PDB entry 7P56 | X-ray diffraction, 1.74 A resolution | chains A and B

== Chain A (and B) ==
Molecule: Variant surface glycoprotein MITAT 1.2
From: Trypanosoma brucei brucei
Notes: chain B of this document is another copy of the same molecule, construct and numbering; everything in this record applies to it too
Reference sequence: P26332 (VSM2_TRYBB); numbering as in UniProt (aligned over 1-476)
Chain sequence (476 residues; row label = number of the first residue in the row):
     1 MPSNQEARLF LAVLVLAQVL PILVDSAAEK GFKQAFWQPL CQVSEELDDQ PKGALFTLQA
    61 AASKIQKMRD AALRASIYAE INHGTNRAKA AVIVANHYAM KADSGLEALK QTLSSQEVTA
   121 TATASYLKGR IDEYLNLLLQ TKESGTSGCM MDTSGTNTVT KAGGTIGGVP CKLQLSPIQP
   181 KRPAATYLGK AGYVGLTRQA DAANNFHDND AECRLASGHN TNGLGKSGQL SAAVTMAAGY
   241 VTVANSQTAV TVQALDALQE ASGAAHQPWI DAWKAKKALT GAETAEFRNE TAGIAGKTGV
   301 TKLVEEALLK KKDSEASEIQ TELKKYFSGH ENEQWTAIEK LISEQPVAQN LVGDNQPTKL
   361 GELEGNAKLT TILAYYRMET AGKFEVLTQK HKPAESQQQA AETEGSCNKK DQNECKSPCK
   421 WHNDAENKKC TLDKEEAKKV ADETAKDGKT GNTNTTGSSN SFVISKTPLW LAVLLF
Unresolved in the structure: 1-26, 310-319, 355, 384-476 (chain B: 1-26, 309-321, 348-357, 384-476)
Disulfide bonds: Cys-41/Cys-171, Cys-149/Cys-213
Glycans and other covalent adducts: glycan linked to Asn-289
Bound ions: Ca2+: Gly-155, Asp-208, Asn-209, Asp-210
Curated features (UniProtKB/Swiss-Prot):
  - lipidation: Ser-459 (GPI-anchor amidated serine)
  - glycosylation (N-linked (GlcNAc...) asparagine): Asn-289, Asn-454
From the paper describing this entry:
  - Ca2+ coordination: Gly-155, Asp-208, Asn-209, Asp-210

== How chain A and chain B interact ==
Contacting residue pairs (163):
  Pro-51(A) with Val-118(B); Ala-122(B), hydrophobic
  Leu-55(A) with Ser-114(B); Ser-115(B)
  Leu-58(A) with Ser-114(B); Val-118(B), hydrophobic
  Gln-59(A) with Lys-110(B), hydrogen bond (side chain-backbone); Gln-111(B)
  Ala-62(A) with Lys-110(B)
  Ser-63(A) with Lys-110(B), hydrogen bond
  Ile-65(A) with Leu-106(B), hydrophobic
  Gln-66(A) with Leu-106(B); Lys-110(B), hydrogen bond
  Arg-69(A) with Arg-69(B)
  Ser-76(A) with Arg-377(B), hydrogen bond
  Ala-79(A) with Arg-377(B)
  Glu-80(A) with Arg-377(B), salt bridge
  Lys-89(A) with Met-378(B); Ala-381(B)
  Val-92(A) with Ala-374(B); Met-378(B), hydrophobic
  Ile-93(A) with Met-378(B), hydrophobic
  Asn-96(A) with Thr-370(B); Thr-371(B); Ala-374(B)
  Ala-99(A) with Thr-370(B)
  Met-100(A) with Thr-371(B)
  Asp-103(A) with Asn-366(B); Ala-367(B), hydrogen bond (side chain-backbone); Thr-370(B), hydrogen bond
  Leu-106(A) with Ile-65(B), hydrophobic; Gln-66(B)
  Glu-107(A) with Gln-66(B), hydrogen bond
  Leu-109(A) with Leu-109(B), hydrophobic
  Lys-110(A) with Gln-59(B), hydrogen bond (backbone-side chain); Ala-62(B); Ser-63(B); Gln-66(B), hydrogen bond
  Ser-114(A) with Leu-55(B); Leu-58(B)
  Ser-115(A) with Leu-55(B)
  Val-118(A) with Pro-51(B); Leu-58(B), hydrophobic; Thr-121(B)
  Thr-119(A) with Ile-178(B)
  Thr-121(A) with Val-118(B); Thr-121(B); Ala-122(B)
  Ala-122(A) with Pro-51(B), hydrophobic; Thr-121(B); Ser-125(B); Leu-175(B); Ile-178(B), hydrophobic
  Thr-123(A) with Leu-175(B)
  Ser-125(A) with Ala-122(B); Ser-125(B); Tyr-126(B)
  Tyr-126(A) with Ser-125(B); Lys-128(B); Gly-129(B); Asp-132(B), hydrogen bond; Leu-173(B), hydrogen bond (side chain-backbone); Gln-174(B); Leu-175(B), hydrophobic
  Lys-128(A) with Tyr-126(B)
  Gly-129(A) with Tyr-126(B); Gly-129(B); Arg-130(B)
  Arg-130(A) with Gly-129(B); Glu-133(B), salt bridge; Asn-136(B); Leu-173(B)
  Asp-132(A) with Tyr-126(B), hydrogen bond
  Glu-133(A) with Arg-130(B), salt bridge; Glu-133(B); Met-236(B); Ala-237(B), hydrogen bond (side chain-backbone); Ala-238(B), hydrogen bond (side chain-backbone)
  Asn-136(A) with Arg-130(B); Thr-235(B)
  Leu-137(A) with Leu-137(B), hydrophobic; Met-236(B), hydrophobic
  Gln-140(A) with Ala-233(B); Val-234(B); Thr-235(B), hydrogen bond (side chain-backbone)
  Lys-142(A) with Leu-230(B); Ser-231(B), hydrogen bond (backbone-backbone)
  Glu-143(A) with Gly-225(B); Lys-226(B), hydrogen bond (side chain-backbone); Ser-227(B), hydrogen bond (side chain-backbone); Gly-228(B), hydrogen bond (side chain-backbone); Gln-229(B); Ser-231(B), hydrogen bond (backbone-side chain)
  Ser-144(A) with Ser-231(B), hydrogen bond (backbone-side chain)
  Leu-173(A) with Tyr-126(B), hydrogen bond (backbone-side chain); Arg-130(B), hydrogen bond (backbone-side chain)
  Gln-174(A) with Tyr-126(B)
  Leu-175(A) with Ala-122(B); Thr-123(B); Tyr-126(B)
  Ile-178(A) with Thr-119(B); Ala-122(B), hydrophobic
  Glu-212(A) with Lys-226(B); Ser-227(B), hydrogen bond
  Arg-214(A) with Arg-214(B); Gly-223(B); Leu-224(B); Gly-225(B), hydrogen bond (side chain-backbone); Lys-226(B)
  Asn-220(A) with Arg-214(B)
  Thr-221(A) with Lys-226(B), hydrogen bond (backbone-side chain)
  Asn-222(A) with Lys-226(B)
  Gly-223(A) with Arg-214(B)
  Leu-224(A) with Thr-141(B); Arg-214(B); Leu-224(B), hydrophobic
  Gly-225(A) with Glu-143(B); Arg-214(B), hydrogen bond (backbone-side chain)
  Lys-226(A) with Glu-143(B), hydrogen bond (backbone-side chain); Glu-212(B); Arg-214(B); Thr-221(B); Asn-222(B), hydrogen bond
  Ser-227(A) with Glu-143(B), hydrogen bond (backbone-side chain); Glu-212(B), hydrogen bond
  Gly-228(A) with Glu-143(B), hydrogen bond (backbone-side chain)
  Gln-229(A) with Glu-143(B)
  Leu-230(A) with Lys-142(B)
  Ser-231(A) with Lys-142(B), hydrogen bond (backbone-backbone); Glu-143(B), hydrogen bond (side chain-backbone); Ser-144(B), hydrogen bond (side chain-backbone)
  Val-234(A) with Gln-140(B)
  Thr-235(A) with Gln-140(B), hydrogen bond (backbone-side chain)
  Met-236(A) with Glu-133(B); Leu-137(B), hydrophobic
  Ala-237(A) with Glu-133(B), hydrogen bond (backbone-side chain)
  Ala-238(A) with Glu-133(B), hydrogen bond (backbone-side chain)
  Leu-303(A) with Ala-374(B), hydrophobic; Tyr-375(B)
  Glu-306(A) with Tyr-375(B)
  Ala-307(A) with Tyr-375(B), hydrophobic; Met-378(B), hydrophobic
  Asn-366(A) with Asp-103(B)
  Ala-367(A) with Asp-103(B), hydrogen bond (backbone-side chain)
  Thr-370(A) with Asn-96(B); Ala-99(B); Asp-103(B), hydrogen bond
  Thr-371(A) with Asn-96(B); Met-100(B)
  Ala-374(A) with Val-92(B); Asn-96(B); Leu-303(B), hydrophobic
  Tyr-375(A) with Glu-306(B); Ala-307(B), hydrophobic
  Arg-377(A) with Ser-76(B), hydrogen bond; Ala-79(B); Glu-80(B), salt bridge; Val-92(B)
  Met-378(A) with Lys-89(B); Val-92(B), hydrophobic; Ile-93(B), hydrophobic; Ala-307(B), hydrophobic
  Ala-381(A) with Gly-84(B)
Interface residues without a listed pair, chain A (87 interface residues in all): Ala-54, Gly-84, Ala-95, Tyr-134, Thr-141, Leu-215, Ala-233, Leu-308, Gly-382
Interface residues without a listed pair, chain B (87 interface residues in all): Ala-54, Ala-95, Glu-107, Tyr-134, Leu-215, Asn-220, Leu-308

== In short ==
Chain A and chain B each contribute 87 residues to their interface, with 41 hydrogen bonds and 4 salt bridges.
Polar pairs include Glu-80(A)/Arg-377(B), Arg-130(A)/Glu-133(B) and Gln-59(A)/Lys-110(B). Gly-155(A),
Asp-208(A), Asn-209(A) and Asp-210(A) form the Ca2+ site. From the paper: Ca2+ coordination by Gly-155(A),
Asp-208(A) and Asn-209(A) among others.
Chain A and chain B are both Variant surface glycoprotein MITAT 1.2 (Trypanosoma brucei brucei); the
structure, Variant Surface Glycoprotein 2 (VSG2, MiTat1.2, VSG221) Bound to Calcium, was determined by X-ray
diffraction (same publication as 7P57, 7P59, 7P5A, 7P5B and 7P5D).
